6S3G - chain A; structure by X-ray diffraction, 1.90 A resolution.

== Chain A ==
Name: Lipase
Source organism: Geobacillus stearothermophilus
Notes: EC 3.1.1.3
UniProt: Q93A71 (Q93A71_GEOSE); residues 4-389 here correspond to UniProt positions 33-418 (UniProt number = residue number + 29)
Sequence (392 residues; row label = number of the first residue in the row):
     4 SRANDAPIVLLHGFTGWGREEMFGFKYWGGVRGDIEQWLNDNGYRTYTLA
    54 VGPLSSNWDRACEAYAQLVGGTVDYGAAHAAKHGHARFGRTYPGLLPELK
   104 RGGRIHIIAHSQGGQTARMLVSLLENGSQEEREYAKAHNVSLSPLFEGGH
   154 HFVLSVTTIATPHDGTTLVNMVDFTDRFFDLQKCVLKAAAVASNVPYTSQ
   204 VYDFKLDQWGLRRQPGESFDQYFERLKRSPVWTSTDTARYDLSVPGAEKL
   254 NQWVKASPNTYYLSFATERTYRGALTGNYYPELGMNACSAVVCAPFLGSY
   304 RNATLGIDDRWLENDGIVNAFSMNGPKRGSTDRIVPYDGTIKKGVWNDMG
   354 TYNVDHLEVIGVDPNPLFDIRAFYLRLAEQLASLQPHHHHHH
Sequence notes: engineered mutation C187 (Ala216 in Q93A71), C291 (Phe320 in Q93A71), A323 (Thr352 in Q93A71); expression tag (390-395)
Disulfide bonds: C187-C291
Ion coordination: Zn2+: D62, H82, H88, D239; Ca2+: G287, E361, D366, P367

== Overview ==
D62, H82, H88 and D239 coordinate Zn2+. G287, E361, D366 and P367 coordinate Ca2+.
Chain A is Lipase (Geobacillus stearothermophilus); the structure, Crystal Structure of lipase from
Geobacillus stearothermophilus T6 variant A187C/F291C, was determined by X-ray diffraction, deposited together
with 6S3J and 6S3V.
